Entry 7K95 (X-ray diffraction, 1.90 A resolution); this record covers chains A and B of the 3 polymer chains in the assembly.

== Chain A ==
Molecule: Isoform 2 of Cleavage and polyadenylation specificity factor subunit 4
Source organism: Homo sapiens
UniProt: O95639-2 (CPSF4-2_HUMAN); residue numbers follow UniProt; this construct covers 114-173
Amino-acid sequence (60 residues; numbered 114 to 173; the number before each row is that of its first residue):
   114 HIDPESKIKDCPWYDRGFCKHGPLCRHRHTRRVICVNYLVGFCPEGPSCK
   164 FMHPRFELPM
Unresolved in the structure: 114-120
Bound ions: Zn2+ site 1: Cys-124, Cys-132, Cys-138, His-142; Zn2+ site 2: Cys-148, Cys-156, Cys-162, His-166
Reported in the primary citation:
  - Zn2+ coordination: His-142, His-166
  - contacts within the chain: Arg-129/Arg-168
  - mutagenesis - Y127A/Y151A (Kd 1.5 uM): abolished binding to Pre-mRNA 3'-end-processing factor FIP1 (chain B)
  - mutagenesis - Y127A, Y151A: unchanged catalytic activity on AAUAAA poly(A) signal
  - mutagenesis - Y127A/Y151A: abolished binding to hFip1

== Chain B ==
Molecule: Pre-mRNA 3'-end-processing factor FIP1
Source organism: Homo sapiens
UniProt: Q6UN15 (FIP1_HUMAN); residues 159-200 here = UniProt positions 159-200
Amino-acid sequence (42 residues; each row starts with the number of its first residue):
   159 SFEDKPWRKPGADLSDYFNYGFNEDTWKAYCEKQKRIRMGLE
Unresolved in the structure: 159-161

== Interface between chain A and chain B ==
Pairs across the interface (37; chain A residue first):
  Tyr-127(A) / Ser-173(B)  hydrogen bond (side chain-backbone)
  Tyr-127(A) / Asp-174(B)
  Tyr-127(A) / Tyr-175(B)
  Tyr-127(A) / Phe-176(B)  hydrogen bond (side chain-backbone)
  Tyr-127(A) / Asn-177(B)  hydrogen bond (backbone-side chain)
  Asp-128(A) / Tyr-178(B)  hydrogen bond (backbone-side chain)
  Arg-129(A) / Trp-185(B)
  Gly-130(A) / Tyr-175(B)
  Gly-130(A) / Phe-176(B)
  Gly-130(A) / Asn-177(B)  hydrogen bond (backbone-backbone)
  Gly-130(A) / Tyr-178(B)
  Gly-130(A) / Trp-185(B)
  Phe-131(A) / Trp-165(B)  hydrophobic
  Phe-131(A) / Tyr-175(B)
  Phe-131(A) / Phe-176(B)  hydrophobic
  Phe-131(A) / Trp-185(B)
  Cys-132(A) / Tyr-175(B)  hydrogen bond (backbone-backbone)
  Lys-133(A) / Tyr-175(B)
  Gly-135(A) / Asp-174(B)
  Gly-135(A) / Tyr-175(B)
  Pro-136(A) / Asp-174(B)
  Pro-136(A) / Tyr-175(B)
  His-142(A) / Asp-174(B)  hydrogen bond (side chain-backbone)
  Thr-143(A) / Asn-177(B)  hydrogen bond (backbone-side chain)
  Arg-144(A) / Ser-173(B)  hydrogen bond
  Arg-144(A) / Asp-174(B)  salt bridge
  Arg-144(A) / Asn-177(B)
  Arg-145(A) / Asn-177(B)  hydrogen bond (backbone-side chain)
  Arg-145(A) / Tyr-178(B)
  Ile-147(A) / Tyr-178(B)
  Leu-152(A) / Tyr-188(B)  hydrophobic
  Met-165(A) / Tyr-178(B)
  Pro-167(A) / Tyr-178(B)
  Phe-169(A) / Tyr-188(B)  hydrophobic
  Phe-169(A) / Cys-189(B)  hydrophobic
  Phe-169(A) / Gln-192(B)
  Phe-169(A) / Arg-196(B)
Also at the interface, not in a pair above, chain A (21 interface residues in all): His-134, Val-146, Glu-170
Also at the interface, not in a pair above, chain B (16 interface residues in all): Pro-164, Asp-171, Phe-180, Lys-191
The authors on this interface:
  - residue pairs: Tyr-127(A)/Ser-173(B) (hydrogen bond), His-142(A)/Asp-174(B) (hydrogen bond), Arg-144(A)/Asp-174(B) (salt bridge), Asn-177(B)/Tyr-127(A)
  - interface residues, chain A: Phe-131(A), Phe-169(A)
  - hot spots on chain A (mutagenesis) - Y151A (1.8 +/- 0.4 nM): decreased binding to Pre-mRNA 3'-end-processing factor FIP1 (chain B)
  - interface residues, chain B: Ser-173(B)

== In short ==
The interface between chain A and chain B involves 21 residues on one side and 16 on the other, with 10
hydrogen bonds and 1 salt bridge. Polar pairs include Arg-144(A)/Asp-174(B), Tyr-127(A)/Ser-173(B) and
Tyr-127(A)/Phe-176(B). The paper describes hydrogen bonds between Tyr-127(A) and Ser-173(B) and His-142(A) and
Asp-174(B); a salt bridge between Arg-144(A) and Asp-174(B); a contact between Asn-177(B) and Tyr-127(A). The
paper reports that Y127A/Y151A of chain A abolish binding to Pre-mRNA 3'-end-processing factor FIP1 (chain B);
interface residues Phe-131(A), Phe-169(A) and Ser-173(B); 3 substitutions were tested in all.
Here chain A is Isoform 2 of Cleavage and polyadenylation specificity factor subunit 4 and chain B is Pre-mRNA
3'-end-processing factor FIP1, both from Homo sapiens. Entry 7K95 (Crystal structure of human CPSF30 in
complex with hFip1) was determined by X-ray diffraction.
